Entry 5YQS (X-ray diffraction, 2.40 A resolution); this record covers chains A and B.

== Chain A (and B) ==
Molecule: Isoprimeverose-producing enzyme
From: Aspergillus oryzae RIB40
Notes: chain B of this document is another copy of the same molecule, construct and numbering; everything in this record applies to it too
UniProtKB: Q2U8V9 (Q2U8V9_ASPOR); residues 23-779 here = UniProt positions 23-779
Sequence (765 residues; each row starts with the number of its first residue):
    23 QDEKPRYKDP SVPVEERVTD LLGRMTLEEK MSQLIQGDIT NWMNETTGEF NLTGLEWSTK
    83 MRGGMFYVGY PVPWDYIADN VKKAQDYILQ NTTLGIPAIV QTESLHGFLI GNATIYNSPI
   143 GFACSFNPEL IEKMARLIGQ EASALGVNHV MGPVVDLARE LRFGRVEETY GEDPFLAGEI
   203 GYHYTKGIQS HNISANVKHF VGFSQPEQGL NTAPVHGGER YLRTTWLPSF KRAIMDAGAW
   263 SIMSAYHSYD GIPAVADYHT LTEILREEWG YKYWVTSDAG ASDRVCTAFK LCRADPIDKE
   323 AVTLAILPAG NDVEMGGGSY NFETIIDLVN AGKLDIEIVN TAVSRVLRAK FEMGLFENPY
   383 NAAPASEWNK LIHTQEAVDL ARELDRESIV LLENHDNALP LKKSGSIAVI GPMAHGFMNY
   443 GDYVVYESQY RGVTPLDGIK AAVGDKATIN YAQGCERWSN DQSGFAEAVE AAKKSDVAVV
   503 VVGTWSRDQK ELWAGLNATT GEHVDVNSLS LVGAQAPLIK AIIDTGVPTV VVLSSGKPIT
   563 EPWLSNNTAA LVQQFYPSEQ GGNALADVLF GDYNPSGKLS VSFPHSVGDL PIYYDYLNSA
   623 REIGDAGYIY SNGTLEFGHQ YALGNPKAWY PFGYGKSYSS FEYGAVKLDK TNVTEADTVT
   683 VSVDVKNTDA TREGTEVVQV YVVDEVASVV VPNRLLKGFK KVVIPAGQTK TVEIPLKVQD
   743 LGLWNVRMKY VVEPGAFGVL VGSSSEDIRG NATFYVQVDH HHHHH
Not modelled in the structure: 23-25, 780-787
Cystine bridges: Cys308-Cys314
Glycans and other covalent adducts: N-acetylglucosamine (NAG) linked to Asn66, Asn73, Asn113, Asn214, Asn519, Asn568, Asn634, Asn674
Differences from the reference sequence: expression tag (780-787)
Ion coordination: Ca2+: Asp706, Val708
Ligand contacts: beta-D-glucopyranose (BGC): Tyr268, Ala301, Trp515, Glu524
From the paper describing this entry:
  - catalytic residues: Asp300, Glu524
  - mutagenesis - D300A, E524A: abolished catalytic activity
  - binding site for beta-D-glucopyranose: Glu125, Arg187, Lys220, His221, Asp300, Glu524
  - binding site for alpha-D-xylopyranose: Gln58, Tyr89
  - specificity-determining residues: Gln58, Tyr89
  - mutagenesis - Q58A, Y89A: abolished catalytic activity on XG
  - mutagenesis - Y89A: decreased catalytic activity on XX
  - mutagenesis - Y89F, Y89W: decreased catalytic activity on XG
  - mutagenesis - Q58A: decreased catalytic activity on XXXG
  - mutagenesis - Y268A: decreased catalytic activity
  - binding site for beta-D-glucopyranose: Tyr268, Trp515 (proposed by the authors, not directly observed)

== Chain A / chain B interface ==
Residue-residue contacts (154):
  Arg184(A) - Gly610(B)  hydrogen bond (side chain-backbone)
  Arg184(A) - Asp611(B)
  Arg184(A) - Leu612(B)  hydrogen bond (side chain-backbone)
  Arg184(A) - Tyr643(B)
  Glu229(A) - Pro613(B)
  Glu229(A) - Tyr615(B)  hydrogen bond
  Glu229(A) - Tyr618(B)
  Glu229(A) - Ala622(B)
  Gln230(A) - Asp611(B)  hydrogen bond (side chain-backbone)
  Gln230(A) - Leu612(B)
  Gln230(A) - Pro613(B)  hydrogen bond (side chain-backbone)
  Gln230(A) - Arg623(B)  hydrogen bond
  Gln230(A) - Tyr643(B)  hydrogen bond (backbone-side chain)
  Gln230(A) - Pro648(B)  hydrogen bond (side chain-backbone)
  Leu232(A) - Arg623(B)
  Leu232(A) - Ile625(B)  hydrophobic
  Leu232(A) - Gln642(B)
  Leu232(A) - Tyr643(B)  hydrophobic
  Leu232(A) - Pro648(B)  hydrophobic
  Asn233(A) - Ile625(B)
  Ala235(A) - Ser621(B)
  Ala235(A) - Ile625(B)  hydrophobic
  Pro236(A) - Ser621(B)
  Pro236(A) - Ala622(B)
  His238(A) - Tyr243(B)
  His238(A) - Tyr615(B)
  Gly239(A) - Gly239(B)
  Gly239(A) - Gly240(B)  hydrogen bond (backbone-backbone)
  Gly240(A) - Gly239(B)  hydrogen bond (backbone-backbone)
  Gly240(A) - Gly240(B)
  Gly240(A) - Asp272(B)
  Glu241(A) - Asp272(B)  hydrogen bond (backbone-side chain)
  Arg242(A) - Asp272(B)  salt bridge
  Arg242(A) - Ile274(B)
  Tyr243(A) - His238(B)
  Tyr243(A) - Asp272(B)  hydrogen bond (backbone-side chain)
  Ser270(A) - Val712(B)
  Asp272(A) - Gly240(B)
  Asp272(A) - Glu241(B)  hydrogen bond (side chain-backbone)
  Asp272(A) - Arg242(B)  salt bridge
  Asp272(A) - Tyr243(B)  hydrogen bond (side chain-backbone)
  Gly273(A) - Val711(B)
  Gly273(A) - Val712(B)  hydrogen bond (backbone-backbone)
  Ile274(A) - Arg242(B)
  Ile274(A) - Val711(B)  hydrophobic
  Pro275(A) - Val712(B)  hydrophobic
  Ala310(A) - Asn620(B)
  Ala310(A) - Ser621(B)  hydrogen bond (backbone-backbone)
  Phe311(A) - Asn620(B)
  Phe311(A) - Ser621(B)
  Phe311(A) - Val712(B)  hydrophobic
  Lys312(A) - Asn620(B)
  Lys312(A) - Glu707(B)
  Lys312(A) - Val708(B)
  Lys312(A) - Ala709(B)  hydrogen bond (backbone-backbone)
  Leu313(A) - Val708(B)
  Leu313(A) - Ala709(B)
  Leu313(A) - Ser710(B)
  Leu313(A) - Val711(B)
  Leu313(A) - Val712(B)
  Cys314(A) - Val708(B)
  Trp480(A) - Leu637(B)
  Trp480(A) - Phe639(B)
  Asn482(A) - Gly635(B)  hydrogen bond (side chain-backbone)
  Asn482(A) - Leu637(B)
  Trp507(A) - Phe639(B)  hydrophobic
  Gly517(A) - His641(B)
  Asn519(A) - Phe639(B)
  Ala520(A) - Phe639(B)
  Ala520(A) - Ala644(B)
  His525(A) - His641(B)
  His525(A) - Gln642(B)  hydrogen bond (backbone-side chain)
  Val526(A) - His641(B)
  Asp527(A) - His641(B)  hydrogen bond (backbone-backbone)
  Asp527(A) - Gln642(B)  hydrogen bond
  Asp527(A) - Tyr643(B)
  Asp527(A) - Ala644(B)  hydrogen bond (backbone-backbone)
  Val528(A) - Tyr643(B)
  Val528(A) - Ala644(B)  hydrophobic
  Asn529(A) - Gly610(B)
  Asn529(A) - Asp611(B)  hydrogen bond
  Asn529(A) - Tyr643(B)
  Asn529(A) - Gly646(B)
  Val534(A) - Phe639(B)  hydrophobic
  Val534(A) - Leu645(B)  hydrophobic
  Gly610(A) - Arg184(B)  hydrogen bond (backbone-side chain)
  Gly610(A) - Asn529(B)
  Asp611(A) - Arg184(B)
  Asp611(A) - Gln230(B)  hydrogen bond (backbone-side chain)
  Asp611(A) - Asn529(B)  hydrogen bond
  Leu612(A) - Arg184(B)  hydrogen bond (backbone-side chain)
  Leu612(A) - Gln230(B)
  Pro613(A) - Glu229(B)
  Pro613(A) - Gln230(B)  hydrogen bond (backbone-side chain)
  Ile614(A) - Gln230(B)
  Tyr615(A) - Glu229(B)  hydrogen bond
  Tyr615(A) - His238(B)
  Tyr618(A) - Glu229(B)
  Leu619(A) - Gly273(B)
  Asn620(A) - Ala310(B)
  Asn620(A) - Phe311(B)
  Asn620(A) - Lys312(B)
  Ser621(A) - Thr234(B)
  Ser621(A) - Ala235(B)
  Ser621(A) - Pro236(B)
  Ser621(A) - Ala310(B)  hydrogen bond (backbone-backbone)
  Ser621(A) - Phe311(B)
  Ala622(A) - Pro236(B)
  Arg623(A) - Gln230(B)  hydrogen bond
  Arg623(A) - Leu232(B)
  Ile625(A) - Leu232(B)  hydrophobic
  Ile625(A) - Asn233(B)
  Ile625(A) - Ala235(B)  hydrophobic
  Gly635(A) - Asn482(B)  hydrogen bond (backbone-side chain)
  Leu637(A) - Trp480(B)
  Leu637(A) - Asn482(B)
  Phe639(A) - Trp480(B)
  Phe639(A) - Trp507(B)  hydrophobic
  Phe639(A) - Asn519(B)
  Phe639(A) - Ala520(B)
  Phe639(A) - Val534(B)  hydrophobic
  His641(A) - Gly517(B)
  His641(A) - His525(B)
  His641(A) - Val526(B)
  His641(A) - Asp527(B)  hydrogen bond (backbone-backbone)
  Gln642(A) - Leu232(B)
  Gln642(A) - Asn233(B)
  Gln642(A) - His525(B)  hydrogen bond (side chain-backbone)
  Gln642(A) - Asp527(B)  hydrogen bond
  Tyr643(A) - Arg184(B)
  Tyr643(A) - Gln230(B)  hydrogen bond (side chain-backbone)
  Tyr643(A) - Leu232(B)  hydrophobic
  Tyr643(A) - Asp527(B)
  Tyr643(A) - Val528(B)
  Tyr643(A) - Asn529(B)
  Ala644(A) - Ala520(B)
  Ala644(A) - Asp527(B)  hydrogen bond (backbone-backbone)
  Ala644(A) - Val528(B)  hydrophobic
  Leu645(A) - Val534(B)  hydrophobic
  Gly646(A) - Asn529(B)
  Pro648(A) - Gln230(B)  hydrogen bond (backbone-side chain)
  Pro648(A) - Leu232(B)  hydrophobic
  Glu707(A) - Lys312(B)
  Val708(A) - Lys312(B)
  Val708(A) - Leu313(B)
  Val708(A) - Cys314(B)  hydrophobic
  Ala709(A) - Lys312(B)  hydrogen bond (backbone-backbone)
  Ala709(A) - Leu313(B)
  Val711(A) - Gly273(B)
  Val711(A) - Ile274(B)  hydrophobic
  Val711(A) - Leu313(B)
  Val712(A) - Gly273(B)  hydrogen bond (backbone-backbone)
  Val712(A) - Phe311(B)  hydrophobic
  Val712(A) - Leu313(B)
Interface residues without a listed pair, chain A (73 interface residues in all): Thr234, Arg306, Arg315, Ser481, Thr521, Gly535, Ser608, Val609, Asn647, Ser710
Interface residues without a listed pair, chain B (76 interface residues in all): Ser270, Pro275, Arg306, Arg315, Ser481, Leu514, Leu518, Thr521, Gly535, Ser608, Val609, Ile614, Leu619, Asn647, Val748

== Summary ==
73 residues of chain A and 76 residues of chain B are in contact; the contacts include 40 hydrogen bonds and 2
salt bridges. Among the polar pairs are Arg242(A)-Asp272(B), Arg184(A)-Gly610(B) and Arg184(A)-Leu612(B). From
the paper: catalytic residues Asp300(A) and Glu524(A); D300A and E524A of chain A abolish catalytic activity;
7 substitutions were tested in all.
Both chains are Isoprimeverose-producing enzyme (Aspergillus oryzae RIB40). Entry 5YQS
(Isoprimeverose-producing enzyme from Aspergillus oryzae in complex with isoprimeverose) was determined by
X-ray diffraction together with 5YOT from the same study.
